Entry 4CQL (X-ray diffraction, 2.85 A resolution); this record covers chains E and G of the 4 polymer chains in the assembly.

Chain E:
Name: Estradiol 17-beta-dehydrogenase 8
From: Homo sapiens
Notes: EC 1.1.1.100, 1.1.1.62, 1.1.1.239
Reference sequence: Q92506 (DHB8_HUMAN); residues 1-261 here = UniProt positions 1-261
Sequence (261 residues; numbered 1 to 261; the number before each row is that of its first residue):
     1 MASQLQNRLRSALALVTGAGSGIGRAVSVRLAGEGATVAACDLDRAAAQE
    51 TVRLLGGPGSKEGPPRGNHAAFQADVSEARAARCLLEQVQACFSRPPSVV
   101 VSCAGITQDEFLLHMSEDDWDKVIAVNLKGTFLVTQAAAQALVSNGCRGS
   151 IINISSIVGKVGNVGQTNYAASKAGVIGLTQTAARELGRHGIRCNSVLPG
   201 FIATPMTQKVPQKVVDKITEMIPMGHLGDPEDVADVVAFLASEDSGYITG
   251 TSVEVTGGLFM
Not modelled in the structure: 1-5, 56-67
Residues lining bound ligands: NAD (nicotinamide-adenine-dinucleotide): Gly18, Gly20, Ser21, Gly22, Ile23, Gly24, Asp42, Leu43, Asp44, Ala74, Asp75, Val76, Ser77, Cys103, Ala104, Gly105, Ile106, Val126, Asn127, Ile154, Ser155, Ser156, Tyr169, Lys173, Pro199, Gly200, Phe201, Ile202, Thr204, Pro205, Met206, Thr207
Curated features (UniProtKB/Swiss-Prot):
  - active site: Tyr169 (Proton acceptor)
  - binding site (NAD(+)): Leu15 to Ile23, Asp42, Leu43, Ala74 to Val76, Tyr169 to Lys173, Ile202 to Thr204
  - binding site (substrate): Ser156
  - modified residue: Ser60 (Phosphoserine), Lys160 (N6-succinyllysine), Lys173 (N6-succinyllysine)
  - natural variant: Val158 (V158L: In a breast cancer sample)
  - mutagenesis: Asp42 (D42A: Reduced NADH-dependent reductase activity with acetoacetyl-CoA. Reduced NADH-dependent reductase activity with 9,10-phenanthrene quinone. Increases NADPH-dependent reductase activities ...), Arg148 (R148E: No effect on the ability to restore growth of an OAR1-deficient yeast mutant), Tyr169 (Y169A: Strongly reduced NADH-dependent reductase activity with acetoacetyl-CoA. Strongly reduced NADH-dependent reductase activity with 9,10-phenanthrene quinone ...), Lys173 (K173A: Abolishes NADH-dependent reductase activity with acetoacetyl-CoA. Strongly reduced NADH-dependent reductase activity with 9,10-phenanthrene quinone ...), Arg189 (R189E: No effect on the ability to restore growth of an OAR1-deficient yeast mutant)
What the authors report for this chain:
  - binding site for NAD: Asp42, Tyr169, Lys173
  - catalytic residues: Ser156 (proposed by the authors, not directly observed)
  - catalytic residues: Tyr169, Lys173 (by similarity / conservation)
  - mutagenesis - K173A: decreased catalytic activity
  - mutagenesis - Y169A, K173A: unchanged catalytic activity on NADPH
  - mutagenesis - D42A, Y169A: decreased catalytic activity on NADH
  - mutagenesis - D42A: increased catalytic activity on NADPH
  - mutagenesis - D42A (15-fold): decreased binding to NAD+
  - mutagenesis - D42A (Kd 15 mM): decreased binding to NADH
  - mutagenesis - D42A: unchanged binding to NADPH
  - mutagenesis - D42A: unchanged binding to NADP+

Chain G:
Name: Carbonyl reductase family member 4
From: Homo sapiens
Notes: EC 1.1.1.100
Reference sequence: Q8N4T8 (CBR4_HUMAN); numbering as in UniProt (aligned over 1-237)
Sequence (244 residues; numbered -6 to 237; the number before each row is that of its first residue; numbers below 1 keep their minus sign (Met-6 is residue -6)):
    -6 MHHHHHHMDKVCAVFGGSRGIGRAVAQLMARKGYRLAVIARNLEGAKAAA
    44 GDLGGDHLAFSCDVAKEHDVQNTFEELEKHLGRVNFLVNAAGINRDGLLV
    94 RTKTEDMVSQLHTNLLGSMLTCKAAMRTMIQQQGGSIVNVGSIVGLKGNS
   144 GQSVYSASKGGLVGFSRALAKEVARKKIRVNVVAPGFVHTDMTKDLKEEH
   194 LKKNIPLGRFGETIEVAHAVVFLLESPYITGHVLVVDGGLQLIL
Not modelled in the structure: -6 to 6, 26-29, 37-38, 49-52, 76, 124-127, 188-191
Sequence notes: expression tag (-6 to 0)
Curated features (UniProtKB/Swiss-Prot):
  - active site: Tyr148 (Proton acceptor)
  - binding site (NADP(+)): Ser11 to Ile14, Arg34, Asn35, Asp56, Ala83 to Gly85, Tyr148, Lys152, Val181 to Thr183
  - binding site (substrate): Ser135
  - site: Lys169 (Important for interaction with acyl carrier protein (ACP))
  - modified residue: Met1 (N-acetylmethionine), Lys40 (N6-acetyllysine), Lys96 (N6-acetyllysine), Lys195 (N6-acetyllysine)
  - mutagenesis: Gly9 (G9S: Unable to restore growth of an OAR1-deficient yeast mutant), Arg12 (R12A: Strongly reduced ability to restore growth of an OAR1-deficient yeast mutant), Arg34 (R34A: Strongly reduced ability to restore growth of an OAR1-deficient yeast mutant. Strongly reduces NADPH-dependent reductase activity with acetoacetyl-CoA and 9,10-phenanthrene quinone ...), Ser135 (S135A: Unable to restore growth of an OAR1-deficient yeast mutant), Tyr148 (Y148A: Unable to restore growth of an OAR1-deficient yeast mutant), Lys152 (K152A: Unable to restore growth of an OAR1-deficient yeast mutant. Abolishes NADPH-dependent reductase activity with acetoacetyl-CoA ...), Arg168 (R168E: Strongly reduced ability to restore growth of an OAR1-deficient yeast mutant. Increases NADPH-dependent reductase activity with acetoacetyl-CoA ...), Lys169 (K169E: Unable to restore growth of an OAR1-deficient yeast mutant. Increases NADPH-dependent reductase activity with acetoacetyl-CoA ...)
What the authors report for this chain:
  - catalytic residues: Ser135 (proposed by the authors, not directly observed)
  - catalytic residues: Tyr148, Lys152 (by similarity / conservation)
  - mutagenesis - R34A, K152A: unchanged catalytic activity on NADH
  - mutagenesis - R34A, Q126E/R168E/K169E: decreased catalytic activity on NADPH
  - mutagenesis - K152A: abolished catalytic activity on NADPH
  - mutagenesis - K169E: decreased growth
  - mutagenesis - K169E: abolished growth in response to glycerol
  - mutagenesis - K169E: unchanged catalytic activity (CoA-dependent activity)
  - mutagenesis - Q126E/K169E, R168E: unchanged catalytic activity on CoA-dependent

Chain E / chain G interface:
Pairs across the interface (9):
  Val161(E) with Leu235(G)
  Met221(E) with Ile236(G), hydrophobic; Leu237(G)
  Gly258(E) with Leu237(G)
  Phe260(E) with Leu235(G); Ile236(G), hydrophobic; Leu237(G)
  Met261(E) with Lys140(G); Leu237(G)
Also at the interface, not in a pair above, chain E (7 interface residues in all): Pro223, Leu259
Also at the interface, not in a pair above, chain G (5 interface residues in all): Gln234

Overview:
Chain E and chain G form an interface of 7 and 5 residues respectively. Chain E binds NAD. The paper reports
catalytic residues Ser156(E), Tyr169(E) and Ser135(G) among others; D42A and Y169A of chain E reduce catalytic
activity on NADH; 9 substitutions were tested in all.
Chain E is Estradiol 17-beta-dehydrogenase 8 and chain G is Carbonyl reductase family member 4, both from Homo
sapiens; the structure, Crystal structure of heterotetrameric human ketoacyl reductase complexed with NAD, was
determined by X-ray diffraction, deposited together with 4CQM.
